6MUX - chains F and G of the 35 polymer chains in the assembly; structure by electron microscopy, 3.90 A resolution.

# Chain F
Name: 20S proteasome alpha-6 subunit
Source organism: Plasmodium falciparum 3D7
Notes: EC 3.4.25.1
UniProtKB: Q8IK90 (Q8IK90_PLAF7); residue numbers follow UniProt; this construct covers 1-254
Amino-acid sequence (254 residues; row label = number of the first residue in the row):
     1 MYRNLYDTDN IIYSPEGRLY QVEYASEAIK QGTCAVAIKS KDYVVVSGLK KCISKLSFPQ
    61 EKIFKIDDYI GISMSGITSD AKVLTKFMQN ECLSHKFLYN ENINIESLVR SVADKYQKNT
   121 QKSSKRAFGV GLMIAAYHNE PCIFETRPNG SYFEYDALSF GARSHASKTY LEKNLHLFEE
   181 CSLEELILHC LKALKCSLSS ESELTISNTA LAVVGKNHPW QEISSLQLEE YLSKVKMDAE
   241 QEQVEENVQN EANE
Disordered / not traced: 1, 237-254

# Chain G
Name: 20S proteasome alpha-7 subunit
Source organism: Plasmodium falciparum 3D7
Notes: EC 3.4.25.1
UniProtKB: O77396 (O77396_PLAF7); residue numbers follow UniProt; this construct covers 1-252
Amino-acid sequence (252 residues; each row starts with the number of its first residue):
     1 MAGLSAGYDL SVSTFSPDGR LYQVEYIYKS INNNNTALCL ECKDGIICCC INSNMDKNKM
    61 IKKNSYNRIY HVNNNIIITY SGFDGDARNI IDRARSEANT YYYNFHTNIP LHILVNRISL
   121 YIHAYTLYWH MRPFAASIII SSFNEKDKGD IYCIEPNGAC YKYSGIVIGK NKEMFKTEIE
   181 KKDYKDINVR DAIEDIYKFI LTSDDHMNKN NLQNLVNFSW ICKESSYEFQ NIHEEILTPA
   241 LNKAVEYIEK LN
Disordered / not traced: 1-5, 204-209, 245-252

# Chain F / chain G interface
Residue-residue contacts (62; chain F residue first):
  Tyr-6(F) / Asp-9(G)  hydrogen bond
  Tyr-6(F) / Leu-10(G)  hydrophobic
  Tyr-6(F) / Tyr-26(G)
  Asn-10(F) / Arg-132(G)
  Ile-11(F) / Gln-23(G)
  Ile-11(F) / His-130(G)
  Ile-11(F) / Met-131(G)
  Ile-11(F) / Arg-132(G)
  Ile-12(F) / Leu-10(G)
  Ile-12(F) / Gln-23(G)
  Tyr-13(F) / Gln-23(G)  hydrogen bond (backbone-side chain)
  Tyr-13(F) / Tyr-26(G)
  Tyr-13(F) / Ile-27(G)  hydrophobic
  Tyr-13(F) / Arg-132(G)  hydrogen bond
  Tyr-13(F) / Pro-133(G)
  Tyr-13(F) / Ala-135(G)
  Ser-14(F) / Tyr-26(G)
  Pro-15(F) / Tyr-26(G)  hydrophobic
  Pro-15(F) / Lys-29(G)
  Glu-16(F) / Lys-29(G)
  Gly-17(F) / Tyr-26(G)
  Gly-17(F) / Ser-30(G)  hydrogen bond (backbone-side chain)
  Leu-19(F) / Arg-132(G)
  Lys-39(F) / Lys-62(G)
  Arg-110(F) / Tyr-70(G)
  Arg-110(F) / Arg-95(G)
  Ala-113(F) / Arg-88(G)
  Asp-114(F) / Arg-88(G)  salt bridge
  Asp-114(F) / Asp-92(G)
  Gln-117(F) / Gly-85(G)  hydrogen bond (side chain-backbone)
  Gln-117(F) / Asp-86(G)  hydrogen bond
  Thr-120(F) / Arg-132(G)
  Gln-121(F) / Asp-86(G)
  Gln-121(F) / Tyr-125(G)
  Gln-121(F) / His-130(G)
  Gln-121(F) / Met-131(G)
  Gln-121(F) / Arg-132(G)  hydrogen bond (backbone-backbone)
  Gln-121(F) / Phe-134(G)
  Lys-122(F) / His-130(G)
  Ser-123(F) / His-130(G)  hydrogen bond (backbone-backbone)
  Asn-149(F) / Phe-83(G)
  Gly-150(F) / Asp-84(G)
  Gly-150(F) / Gly-85(G)  hydrogen bond (backbone-backbone)
  Gly-150(F) / Arg-88(G)
  Ser-151(F) / Arg-88(G)
  Tyr-152(F) / Tyr-66(G)
  Phe-153(F) / Ile-61(G)  hydrophobic
  Glu-154(F) / Ile-61(G)
  Glu-154(F) / Lys-62(G)  salt bridge
  Glu-154(F) / Ser-65(G)
  Tyr-155(F) / Asn-58(G)  hydrogen bond
  Tyr-155(F) / Met-60(G)  hydrophobic
  Tyr-155(F) / Ile-61(G)
  Asp-156(F) / Met-60(G)  hydrogen bond (backbone-backbone)
  Asp-156(F) / Ile-61(G)
  Asp-156(F) / Lys-62(G)  hydrogen bond (side chain-backbone)
  Ala-157(F) / Met-60(G)
  Lys-168(F) / Lys-57(G)  hydrogen bond (side chain-backbone)
  Leu-171(F) / Met-60(G)
  Glu-172(F) / Asn-58(G)
  Glu-172(F) / Lys-59(G)
  Glu-172(F) / Met-60(G)
Also at the interface, not in a pair above, chain F (35 interface residues in all): Leu-5, Lys-118, Pro-141, Cys-142
Also at the interface, not in a pair above, chain G (34 interface residues in all): Val-12, Asn-33, Asn-89, Trp-129

# Summary
35 residues of chain F face 34 of chain G across their interface; the contacts include 13 hydrogen bonds and 2
salt bridges. Polar contacts include Asp-114(F)/Arg-88(G), Glu-154(F)/Lys-62(G) and Tyr-6(F)/Asp-9(G).
Chain F is 20S proteasome alpha-6 subunit and chain G is 20S proteasome alpha-7 subunit, both from Plasmodium
falciparum 3D7; the structure, The structure of the Plasmodium falciparum 20S proteasome in complex with one
PA28 activator, was determined by electron microscopy (same publication as 6DFK, 6MUV and 6MUW).
